1C4U - chains 2 and 3 of the 3 polymer chains in the assembly; structure by X-ray diffraction, 2.10 A resolution.

# Chain 2
Name: thrombin
Source organism: Homo sapiens
Notes: EC 3.4.21.5
UniProtKB: P00734 (THRB_HUMAN); the construct lacks a stretch of the UniProt sequence and is renumbered around it, so the offset changes along the chain: 16-36 = UniProt 364-384; 37-60 = UniProt 386-409; 61-77 = UniProt 419-435; 78-97 = UniProt 437-456; 7 more segments
Amino-acid sequence (259 residues; numbered 16 to 247 plus 30 insertion-coded residues; 3 numbers in that range are skipped by the numbering (no residue carries them; nothing is unmodelled there); the number before each row is that of its first residue; a row labelled like 60A-60I holds insertion residues (60A, then the next letters in order)):
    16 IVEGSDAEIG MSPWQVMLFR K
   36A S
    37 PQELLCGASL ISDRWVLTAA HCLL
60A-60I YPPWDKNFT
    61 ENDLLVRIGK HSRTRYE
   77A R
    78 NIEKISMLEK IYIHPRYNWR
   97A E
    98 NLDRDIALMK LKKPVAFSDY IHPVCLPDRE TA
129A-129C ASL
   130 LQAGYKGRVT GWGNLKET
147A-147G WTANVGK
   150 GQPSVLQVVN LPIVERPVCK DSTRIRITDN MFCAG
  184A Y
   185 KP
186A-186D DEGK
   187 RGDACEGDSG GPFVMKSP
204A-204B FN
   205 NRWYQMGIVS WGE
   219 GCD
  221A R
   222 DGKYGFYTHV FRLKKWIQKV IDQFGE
Not modelled in the structure: 147A-147G
Disulfide bonds: Cys-42/Cys-58, Cys-168/Cys-182, Cys-191/Cys-220
Bound ions: Na+: Arg-221A, Lys-224
Residues lining bound ligands: IH1 (2-[2-(4-bromo-benzenesulfonyl)-ethyl]-1-3-dioxo-2,3,5,8-tetrahydro-1H-[1,2,4]triazolo[1,2-a]pyridazine-5-carboxylic acid(4-carbamimidoyl-cyclohexylmethyl)-amide): His-57, Tyr-60A, Trp-60D, Trp-96, Glu-97A, Asn-98, Leu-99, Ile-174, Asp-189, Ala-190, Cys-191, Glu-192, Ser-195, Val-213, Ser-214, Trp-215, Gly-216, Glu-217, Gly-219, Cys-220, Gly-226
Swiss-Prot annotation at these positions:
  - region: Ala-183 to Val-200 (High affinity receptor-binding region which is also known as the TP508 peptide)
  - active site (Charge relay system): His-57, Asp-102, Ser-195
  - glycosylation: Asn-60G (N-linked (GlcNAc...) (complex) asparagine)

# Chain 3
Name: Protein (hirugen)
UniProtKB: P28504 (HIR2_HIRME); residues 559-567 here correspond to UniProt positions 55-63 (UniProt number = residue number - 504)
Amino-acid sequence (14 residues; numbered 554 to 567; the number before each row is that of its first residue):
   554 ACENEDFEGI PGEY
Not modelled in the structure: 554-559
Modified residues: Tyr-567 (o-sulfo-l-tyrosine; TYS)
Differences from the reference sequence: insertion (554-558); conflict Gly-562 (Glu58 in P28504), Gly-565 (Glu61 in P28504)
Swiss-Prot annotation at these positions:
  - region: Asp-559 to Glu-561, Ile-563, Pro-564, Glu-566, Tyr-567 (Interaction with fibrinogen-binding exosite of thrombin)
  - modified residue: Tyr-567 (Sulfotyrosine)

# Interface between chain 2 and chain 3
Pairs across the interface - 17 pairs, chain 2 then chain 3:
  Phe-34(2) / Phe-560(3)  hydrophobic
  Gln-38(2) / Phe-560(3)
  Gln-38(2) / Ile-563(3)
  Leu-40(2) / Phe-560(3)  hydrophobic
  Arg-67(2) / Ile-563(3)
  Arg-73(2) / Phe-560(3)
  Thr-74(2) / Phe-560(3)
  Thr-74(2) / Glu-561(3)  hydrogen bond (backbone-backbone)
  Arg-75(2) / Glu-561(3)  salt bridge
  Tyr-76(2) / Glu-561(3)  hydrogen bond (backbone-side chain)
  Tyr-76(2) / Gly-562(3)
  Tyr-76(2) / Ile-563(3)  hydrophobic
  Tyr-76(2) / Pro-564(3)
  Tyr-76(2) / Tyr-567(3)
  Glu-80(2) / Tyr-567(3)
  Lys-81(2) / Tyr-567(3)
  Ile-82(2) / Tyr-567(3)
Other interface residues (no listed pair), chain 2 (14 interface residues in all): Glu-39, Arg-77A, Met-84
Other interface residues (no listed pair), chain 3 (7 interface residues in all): Glu-566

# Summary
The interface between chain 2 and chain 3 involves 14 residues on one side and 7 on the other, with 2 hydrogen
bonds and 1 salt bridge. Polar contacts include Arg-75(2)/Glu-561(3), Tyr-76(2)/Glu-561(3) and
Thr-74(2)/Glu-561(3). Bound to chain 2: compound IH1.
Here chain 2 is thrombin (Homo sapiens) and chain 3 is Protein (hirugen). Entry 1C4U (Selective non
electrophilic thrombin inhibitors with cyclohexyl moieties) was determined by X-ray diffraction, deposited
together with 1D9I, 1D6W, 1C4Y and 1C4V.
